8PEW - chains A and n of the 34 polymer chains in the assembly; structure by electron microscopy, 4.30 A resolution (low resolution: residue-level contacts below are approximate; hydrogen-bond / salt-bridge calls are withheld).

[Chain A]
Name: Transcription termination factor Rho
From: Escherichia coli
Notes: EC 3.6.4.-
UniProtKB: A0A0A0GPI6 (A0A0A0GPI6_ECOLX); residues 1-419 here correspond to UniProt positions 25-443 (UniProt number = residue number + 24)
Chain sequence (419 residues; each row starts with the number of its first residue):
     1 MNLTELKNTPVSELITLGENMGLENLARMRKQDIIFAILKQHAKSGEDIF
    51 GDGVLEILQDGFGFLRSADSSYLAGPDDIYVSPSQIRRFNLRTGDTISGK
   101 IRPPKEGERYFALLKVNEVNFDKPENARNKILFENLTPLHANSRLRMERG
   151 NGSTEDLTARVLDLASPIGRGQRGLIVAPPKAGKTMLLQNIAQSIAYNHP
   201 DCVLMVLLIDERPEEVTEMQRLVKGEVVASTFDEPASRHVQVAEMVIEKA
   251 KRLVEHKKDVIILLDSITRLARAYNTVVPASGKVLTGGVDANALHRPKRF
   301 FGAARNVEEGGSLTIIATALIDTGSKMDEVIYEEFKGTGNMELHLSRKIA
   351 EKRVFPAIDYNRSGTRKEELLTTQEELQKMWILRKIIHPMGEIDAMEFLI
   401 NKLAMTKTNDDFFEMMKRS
Ion coordination: Mg2+: Thr185 (together with ATP-gamma-S)
Residues lining bound ligands: ATP-gamma-S (AGS; phosphothiophosphoric acid-adenylate ester): Thr154, Thr158, Pro180, Lys181, Ala182, Gly183, Lys184, Thr185, Met186, Arg212, Phe355

[Chain n]
Name: Polarity suppression protein
From: Enterobacteria phage P4
UniProtKB: P05460 (VPSU_BPP4); residue numbers follow UniProt; this construct covers 1-190
Chain sequence (190 residues; numbered 1 to 190; the number before each row is that of its first residue):
     1 MESTALQQAFDTCQNNKAAWLQRKNELAAAEQEYLRLLSGEGRNVSRLDE
    51 LRNIIEVRKWQVNQAAGRYIRSHEAVQHISIRDRLNDFMQQHGTALAAAL
   101 APELMGYSELTAIARNCAIQRATDALREALLSWLAKGEKINYSAQDSDIL
   151 TTIGFRPDVASVDDSREKFTPAQNMIFSRKSAQLASRQSV
Not modelled in the structure: 1-3

[How chain A and chain n interact]
Contacting residue pairs (17):
  Asp48(A) with Ala112(n)
  Lys100(A) with Ala112(n)
  Leu114(A) with Ile113(n); Asn116(n)
  Lys115(A) with Asn116(n)
  Glu134(A) with Pro171(n)
  Asn135(A) with Phe169(n); Pro171(n)
  Leu136(A) with Pro171(n)
  Thr137(A) with Pro171(n); Asn174(n); Met175(n)
  Pro138(A) with Pro171(n); Met175(n)
  Leu139(A) with Met175(n)
  Glu308(A) with Met175(n); Ser178(n)
Interface residues without a listed pair, chain A (13 interface residues in all): Arg102, Asn306
Interface residues without a listed pair, chain n (10 interface residues in all): Thr111, Ala172

[Overview]
13 residues of chain A face 10 of chain n across their interface. Bound to chain A: ATP-gamma-S.
Here chain A is Transcription termination factor Rho (Escherichia coli) and chain n is Polarity suppression
protein (Enterobacteria phage P4). Entry 8PEW (Rho-ATPgS-Psu complex III expanded) was determined by electron
microscopy (same publication as 8PEU, 8PEX, 8PEY, 9GCS and 9GCT).
